3ICR - chains A and B; structure by X-ray diffraction, 2.10 A resolution.

# Chain A (and B)
Molecule: Coenzyme A-Disulfide Reductase
From: Bacillus anthracis
Notes: chain B of this document is another copy of the same molecule, construct and numbering; everything in this record applies to it too
UniProt: Q81UT5 (Q81UT5_BACAN); residue numbers follow UniProt; this construct covers 2-554
Chain sequence (588 residues; row label = number of the first residue in the row; numbers below 1 keep their minus sign (Mse-33 is residue -33)):
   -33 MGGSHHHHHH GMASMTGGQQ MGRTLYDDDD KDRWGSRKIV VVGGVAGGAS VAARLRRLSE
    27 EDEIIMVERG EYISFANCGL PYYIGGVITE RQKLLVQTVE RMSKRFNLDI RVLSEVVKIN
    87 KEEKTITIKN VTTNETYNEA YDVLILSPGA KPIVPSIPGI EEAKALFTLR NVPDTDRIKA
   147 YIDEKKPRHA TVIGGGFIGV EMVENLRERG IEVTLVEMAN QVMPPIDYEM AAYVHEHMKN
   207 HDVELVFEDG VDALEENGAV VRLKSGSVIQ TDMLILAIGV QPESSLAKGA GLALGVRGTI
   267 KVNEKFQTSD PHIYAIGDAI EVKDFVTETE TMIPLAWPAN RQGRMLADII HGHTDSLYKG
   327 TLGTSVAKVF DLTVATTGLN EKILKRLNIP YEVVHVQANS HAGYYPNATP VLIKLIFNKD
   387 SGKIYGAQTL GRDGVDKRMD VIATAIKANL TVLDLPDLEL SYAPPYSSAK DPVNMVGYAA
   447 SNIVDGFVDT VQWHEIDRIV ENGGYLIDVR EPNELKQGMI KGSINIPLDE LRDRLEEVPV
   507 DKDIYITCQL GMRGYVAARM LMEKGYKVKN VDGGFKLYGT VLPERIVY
Not modelled in the structure: -33 to -1 (chain B: -33 to 0)
Modified / non-standard residues: Mse-33, Mse-22, Mse-19, Mse-13 (selenomethionine); Mse32, Mse68, Mse168, Mse184, Mse189, Mse196, Mse204, Mse239, Mse298, Mse311, Mse405, Mse441, Mse485, Mse518, Mse526, Mse528 (selenomethionine; parent Met)
Construct notes: expression tag (-33 to 1)
Ligand contacts:
  - coenzyme A (COA), molecule 1: Val11, Ala12, Ala15, Ser16, Ala19, Arg20, Arg23, Ser40, Phe41, Asn43, Cys44, Val62, Gln63, Mse68, Phe72, Ala302, Asn306, Arg310
  - coenzyme A (COA), molecule 2: His361, Val362, Tyr370, Tyr428, Ala435, Lys436, Mse441, Tyr444, Ala445, Asn448, Leu516, Gly517, Mse518, Tyr521, Asn536
  - FAD (flavin-adenine dinucleotide), molecule 1: Val8, Gly9, Gly10, Val11, Ala12, Gly13, Gly14, Val33, Glu34, Arg35, Gly36, Phe41, Asn43, Cys44, Pro47, Ser80, Glu81, Val82, Ser113, Pro114, Gly115, Leu135, Arg136, Ile164, Glu167, Leu252, Ile282, Gly283, Asp284, Pro300, Leu301, Ala302, Trp303, Ala305
  - FAD, molecule 2: Tyr428, Ala429, Pro430

# Chain A / chain B interface
Residue-residue contacts (152; chain A residue first):
  Arg20(A) with Asn448(B), hydrogen bond; Phe453(B); Tyr521(B), hydrogen bond
  Arg22(A) with Arg498(B)
  Arg23(A) with Tyr521(B); Arg525(B), hydrogen bond (backbone-side chain)
  Leu24(A) with Phe453(B), hydrophobic; Glu529(B)
  Glu26(A) with Arg498(B), salt bridge; Mse526(B); Glu529(B); Lys530(B)
  Ala42(A) with Tyr370(B), hydrophobic
  Cys44(A) with Tyr370(B); Tyr428(B), hydrophobic; Pro430(B)
  Gly45(A) with Tyr370(B)
  Tyr48(A) with Tyr371(B), hydrophobic; Pro430(B), hydrophobic
  Val53(A) with Tyr371(B), hydrophobic; Pro372(B)
  Ile54(A) with Tyr370(B)
  Lys59(A) with Tyr370(B)
  Lys70(A) with Asp495(B); Arg498(B), hydrogen bond (backbone-side chain); Asp499(B), salt bridge
  Arg71(A) with Leu494(B); Asp495(B), salt bridge; Arg498(B), hydrogen bond (backbone-side chain); Arg519(B)
  Phe72(A) with Arg498(B); Val522(B), hydrophobic
  Asn73(A) with Arg498(B)
  Ala302(A) with Tyr428(B), hydrophobic
  Trp303(A) with Pro422(B); Asp423(B); Leu424(B), hydrogen bond (side chain-backbone); Glu425(B); Ala435(B); Asn440(B), hydrogen bond
  Asn306(A) with Ala435(B)
  Arg307(A) with Pro422(B); Asp423(B), salt bridge; Tyr444(B), hydrogen bond
  Arg310(A) with Tyr444(B)
  His319(A) with Phe453(B)
  Lys325(A) with Asp423(B)
  Thr327(A) with Glu425(B)
  Leu328(A) with Glu425(B), hydrogen bond (backbone-side chain)
  Gly329(A) with Glu425(B), hydrogen bond (backbone-side chain)
  Thr330(A) with Glu425(B), hydrogen bond (side chain-backbone); Leu426(B); Ser427(B)
  Val332(A) with Ser427(B); Tyr428(B); Ala429(B); Tyr432(B), hydrophobic
  Ala333(A) with Tyr432(B)
  Lys334(A) with Tyr371(B); Tyr432(B)
  Thr339(A) with Tyr432(B), hydrogen bond
  Tyr370(A) with Ala42(B), hydrophobic; Cys44(B); Gly45(B); Ile54(B); Lys59(B)
  Tyr371(A) with Tyr48(B), hydrophobic; Val53(B), hydrophobic; Lys334(B)
  Pro372(A) with Val53(B)
  Asp402(A) with Lys403(B), salt bridge; Tyr432(B)
  Lys403(A) with Asp402(B), salt bridge; Lys403(B); Asp406(B)
  Mse405(A) with Ser427(B)
  Asp406(A) with Lys403(B); Val407(B); Leu426(B); Ser427(B), hydrogen bond
  Val407(A) with Asp406(B); Thr410(B)
  Ala409(A) with Glu425(B)
  Thr410(A) with Val407(B); Thr410(B); Leu424(B); Leu426(B)
  Lys413(A) with Asp423(B), salt bridge
  Ala414(A) with Ala414(B), hydrophobic; Leu416(B), hydrophobic
  Leu416(A) with Ala414(B), hydrophobic
  Pro422(A) with Trp303(B); Arg307(B)
  Asp423(A) with Trp303(B); Arg307(B), salt bridge; Lys325(B); Lys413(B), salt bridge
  Leu424(A) with Trp303(B), hydrogen bond (backbone-side chain); Thr410(B)
  Glu425(A) with Trp303(B); Thr327(B); Leu328(B), hydrogen bond (side chain-backbone); Gly329(B), hydrogen bond (side chain-backbone); Thr330(B), hydrogen bond (backbone-side chain); Ala409(B)
  Leu426(A) with Thr330(B); Asp406(B); Thr410(B)
  Ser427(A) with Thr330(B); Val332(B); Mse405(B); Asp406(B), hydrogen bond
  Tyr428(A) with Cys44(B), hydrophobic; Ala302(B), hydrophobic; Val332(B)
  Ala429(A) with Val332(B)
  Pro430(A) with Cys44(B)
  Tyr432(A) with Val332(B), hydrophobic; Ala333(B); Lys334(B); Thr339(B), hydrogen bond; Asp402(B)
  Ala435(A) with Trp303(B); Asn306(B)
  Asn440(A) with Trp303(B), hydrogen bond
  Tyr444(A) with Arg307(B), hydrogen bond; Arg310(B)
  Asn448(A) with Arg20(B), hydrogen bond; Arg310(B), hydrogen bond
  Asp451(A) with His319(B), hydrogen bond (backbone-side chain)
  Phe453(A) with Arg20(B); Leu24(B), hydrophobic; His319(B)
  Leu494(A) with Arg71(B)
  Asp495(A) with Lys70(B); Arg71(B), salt bridge
  Arg498(A) with Arg22(B); Glu26(B), salt bridge; Lys70(B); Arg71(B), hydrogen bond (side chain-backbone); Asn73(B)
  Asp499(A) with Lys70(B), salt bridge
  Arg519(A) with Arg71(B)
  Tyr521(A) with Arg20(B), hydrogen bond; Arg23(B)
  Val522(A) with Phe72(B), hydrophobic
  Arg525(A) with Arg23(B), hydrogen bond (side chain-backbone); Leu24(B)
  Mse526(A) with Glu26(B)
  Glu529(A) with Leu24(B); Glu26(B)
  Lys530(A) with Glu26(B), salt bridge
Also at the interface, not in a pair above, chain A (84 interface residues in all): Ser25, Glu27, Arg67, Glu167, Pro304, Mse311, Gly326, Leu338, Gly369, Ala411, Pro431, Lys436, Mse518
Also at the interface, not in a pair above, chain B (83 interface residues in all): Ser25, Val62, Glu167, Pro304, Mse311, Gly318, Gly326, Leu338, Ala411, Pro431, Lys436, Glu477, Mse518

# Summary
The interface between chain A and chain B involves 84 residues on one side and 83 on the other; the contacts
include 27 hydrogen bonds and 13 salt bridges. Among the polar pairs are Glu26(A)-Arg498(B),
Lys70(A)-Asp499(B) and Arg71(A)-Asp495(B).
Both chains are Coenzyme A-Disulfide Reductase (Bacillus anthracis). Entry 3ICR (Crystal structure of oxidized
Bacillus anthracis CoADR-RHD) was determined by X-ray diffraction, deposited together with 3ICS and 3ICT.
